Entry 4R69 (X-ray diffraction, 3.19 A resolution); this record covers chains A and D of the 4 polymer chains in the assembly.

== Chain A (and D) ==
Molecule: L-lactate dehydrogenase A chain
Organism: Homo sapiens
Notes: EC 1.1.1.27; chain D of this document is another copy of the same molecule, construct and numbering; everything in this record applies to it too
UniProtKB: P00338 (LDHA_HUMAN); residues 1-331 here correspond to UniProt positions 2-332 (UniProt number = residue number + 1)
Sequence (331 residues; each row starts with the number of its first residue):
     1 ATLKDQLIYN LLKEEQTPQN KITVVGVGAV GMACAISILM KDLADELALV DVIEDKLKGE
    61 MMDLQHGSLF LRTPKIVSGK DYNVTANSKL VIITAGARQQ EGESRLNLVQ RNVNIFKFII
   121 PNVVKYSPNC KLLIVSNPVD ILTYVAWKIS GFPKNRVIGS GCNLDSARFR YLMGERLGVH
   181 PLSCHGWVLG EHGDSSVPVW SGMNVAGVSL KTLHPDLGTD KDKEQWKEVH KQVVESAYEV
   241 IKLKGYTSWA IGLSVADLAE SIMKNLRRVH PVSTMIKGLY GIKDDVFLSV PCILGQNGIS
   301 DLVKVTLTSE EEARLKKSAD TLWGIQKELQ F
Disordered / not traced: 100-105 (chain D: 100-107)
Residues lining bound ligands:
  - NADH (NAI; 1,4-dihydronicotinamide adenine dinucleotide): Val-25, Gly-26, Val-27, Gly-28, Ala-29, Val-30, Gly-31, Val-50, Asp-51, Val-52, Ile-53, Tyr-82, Thr-94, Ala-95, Gly-96, Ala-97, Arg-98, Asn-112, Ile-115, Ile-119, Val-135, Ser-136, Asn-137, Val-139, Ser-160, Gly-161, Leu-164, His-192, Thr-247, Ile-251
  - W13 ((5R)-2-[(2-chlorophenyl)sulfanyl]-5-[2,6-dichloro-3-(tetrahydro-2H-pyran-4-ylamino)phenyl]-3-hydroxycyclohex-2-en-1-one): Arg-98, Gln-99, Asn-137, Leu-164, Asp-165, Arg-168, His-192, Gly-193, Asp-194, Val-233, Val-234, Ala-237, Tyr-238, Ile-241, Thr-247
Swiss-Prot annotation at these positions:
  - active site: His-192 (Proton acceptor)
  - binding site (NAD(+)): Arg-98, Asn-137
  - binding site (substrate): Arg-105, Asn-137, Arg-168, Thr-247
  - modified residue: Ala-1 (N-acetylalanine), Lys-4 (N6-acetyllysine), Tyr-9 (Phosphotyrosine), Lys-13 (N6-acetyllysine), Thr-17 (Phosphothreonine), Lys-56 (N6-acetyllysine), Lys-80 (N6-acetyllysine), Lys-117 (N6-acetyllysine), Lys-125 (N6-acetyllysine), Lys-223 (N6-acetyllysine), Lys-231 (N6-acetyllysine), Tyr-238 (Phosphotyrosine), Lys-242 (N6-acetyllysine), Thr-308 (Phosphothreonine), Ser-309 (Phosphoserine), Lys-317 (N6-acetyllysine), Thr-321 (Phosphothreonine)
  - cross-link: Lys-56 (Glycyl lysine isopeptide (Lys-Gly) (interchain with G-Cter in SUMO2))

== Chain A / chain D interface ==
Pairs across the interface (69):
  Asp-5(A) / Lys-304(D)  hydrogen bond (backbone-side chain)
  Gln-6(A) / Lys-304(D)
  Leu-7(A) / Leu-302(D)
  Leu-7(A) / Val-303(D)
  Leu-7(A) / Lys-304(D)  hydrogen bond (backbone-backbone)
  Ile-8(A) / Ile-293(D)  hydrophobic
  Ile-8(A) / Asp-301(D)
  Ile-8(A) / Leu-302(D)
  Ile-8(A) / Lys-304(D)
  Tyr-9(A) / Asp-301(D)
  Tyr-9(A) / Leu-302(D)  hydrogen bond (backbone-backbone)
  Tyr-9(A) / Lys-304(D)
  Asn-10(A) / Ser-300(D)  hydrogen bond (side chain-backbone)
  Asn-10(A) / Asp-301(D)  hydrogen bond
  Leu-11(A) / Ile-299(D)
  Leu-11(A) / Ser-300(D)  hydrogen bond (backbone-backbone)
  Leu-11(A) / Asp-301(D)
  Leu-11(A) / Leu-302(D)  hydrophobic
  Leu-12(A) / Asn-155(D)
  Leu-12(A) / Asn-297(D)
  Leu-12(A) / Ser-300(D)  hydrogen bond (backbone-backbone)
  Glu-14(A) / Arg-267(D)  salt bridge
  Glu-14(A) / Asn-297(D)  hydrogen bond
  Glu-14(A) / Ser-300(D)
  Gln-16(A) / Gln-296(D)  hydrogen bond (side chain-backbone)
  Gln-16(A) / Asn-297(D)  hydrogen bond
  Gln-19(A) / Gln-296(D)
  Asn-20(A) / Asn-20(D)  hydrogen bond
  Asp-42(A) / Lys-264(D)  salt bridge
  Asp-45(A) / Lys-264(D)
  Arg-72(A) / Glu-260(D)  salt bridge
  Arg-72(A) / Leu-266(D)
  Pro-74(A) / Lys-264(D)
  Pro-74(A) / Asn-265(D)
  Lys-89(A) / Gln-19(D)
  Lys-154(A) / Tyr-9(D)
  Lys-154(A) / Leu-11(D)
  Asn-155(A) / Leu-12(D)
  Glu-260(A) / Arg-72(D)  salt bridge
  Lys-264(A) / Asp-42(D)  hydrogen bond (side chain-backbone)
  Lys-264(A) / Asp-45(D)
  Lys-264(A) / Pro-74(D)
  Asn-265(A) / Gln-16(D)
  Asn-265(A) / Pro-74(D)
  Leu-266(A) / Arg-72(D)
  Ile-293(A) / Ile-8(D)  hydrophobic
  Gln-296(A) / Gln-16(D)  hydrogen bond
  Gln-296(A) / Thr-17(D)  hydrogen bond (side chain-backbone)
  Gln-296(A) / Gln-19(D)
  Asn-297(A) / Glu-14(D)
  Asn-297(A) / Gln-16(D)  hydrogen bond
  Ile-299(A) / Leu-11(D)
  Ser-300(A) / Asn-10(D)
  Ser-300(A) / Leu-11(D)  hydrogen bond (backbone-backbone)
  Ser-300(A) / Leu-12(D)  hydrogen bond (backbone-backbone)
  Asp-301(A) / Ile-8(D)
  Asp-301(A) / Tyr-9(D)
  Asp-301(A) / Asn-10(D)  hydrogen bond
  Asp-301(A) / Leu-11(D)
  Asp-301(A) / Lys-13(D)  salt bridge
  Leu-302(A) / Ile-8(D)
  Leu-302(A) / Tyr-9(D)  hydrogen bond (backbone-backbone)
  Leu-302(A) / Leu-11(D)  hydrophobic
  Val-303(A) / Leu-7(D)
  Lys-304(A) / Asp-5(D)  hydrogen bond (side chain-backbone)
  Lys-304(A) / Gln-6(D)
  Lys-304(A) / Leu-7(D)  hydrogen bond (backbone-backbone)
  Lys-304(A) / Ile-8(D)
  Lys-304(A) / Tyr-9(D)
Interface residues without a listed pair, chain A (34 interface residues in all): Thr-17, Arg-267
Interface residues without a listed pair, chain D (35 interface residues in all): Lys-89, Lys-154

== In short ==
34 residues of chain A face 35 of chain D across their interface; the contacts include 21 hydrogen bonds and 5
salt bridges. Among the polar pairs are Glu-14(A)/Arg-267(D), Asp-42(A)/Lys-264(D) and Arg-72(A)/Glu-260(D).
Chain A binds NADH and compound W13.
Both chains are L-lactate dehydrogenase A chain (Homo sapiens). Entry 4R69 (Lactate Dehydrogenase in complex
with inhibitor compound 13) was determined by X-ray diffraction (same publication as 4R68).
